1JZE - chain A; structure by X-ray diffraction, 1.60 A resolution.

[Chain A]
Name: azurin
Source organism: Pseudomonas aeruginosa
UniProt: P00282 (AZUR_PSEAE); residues 1-128 here correspond to UniProt positions 21-148 (UniProt number = residue number + 20)
Chain sequence (128 residues; numbered 1 to 128; the number before each row is that of its first residue):
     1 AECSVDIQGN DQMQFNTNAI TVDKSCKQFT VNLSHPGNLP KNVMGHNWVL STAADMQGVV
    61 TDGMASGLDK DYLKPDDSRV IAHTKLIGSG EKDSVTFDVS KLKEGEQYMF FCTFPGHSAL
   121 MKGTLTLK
Swiss-Prot annotation at these positions:
  - binding site (Cu cation): H46, C112, H117, M121
Cystine bridges: C3-C26
Metal / ion sites: Cu ion site 1 near A1 (its only coordinating residue here); Cu ion site 2: G45, H46, C112, H117, M121; Ru ion site 1 near H83 (its only coordinating residue here)
Residues lining bound ligands: DRU / LRU: L73, K74, P75, D76, D77, V80, I81, H83
Reported in the primary citation:
  - Cu ion coordination: G45, C112
  - binding site for Ru ion: P36 to L39, L73 to A82, H83
  - conformationally variable residues (loop rearrangement): L73 to D77

[In short]
Bound to chain A: DRU / LRU. G45, H46, C112, H117 and M121 coordinate Cu ion site 2. UniProt lists 4 Cu
cation-binding residues. The paper reports a binding site for Ru ion at P36, L73 and H83; Cu ion coordination
by G45 and C112.
Chain A is azurin (Pseudomonas aeruginosa); the structure, Pseudomonas aeruginosa Azurin Ru(bpy)2(im)(His83),
was determined by X-ray diffraction together with 1JZJ, 1JZF, 1JZG, 1JZH and 1JZI from the same study.
